2CC8 - chain A; structure by X-ray diffraction, 1.90 A resolution.

== Chain A ==
Protein: VNG1446H
Organism: Halobacterium salinarum
UniProt: Q9HPW4 (Q9HPW4_HALSA); residues 1-68 here correspond to UniProt positions 10-77 (UniProt number = residue number + 9)
Amino-acid sequence (68 residues; each row starts with the number of its first residue):
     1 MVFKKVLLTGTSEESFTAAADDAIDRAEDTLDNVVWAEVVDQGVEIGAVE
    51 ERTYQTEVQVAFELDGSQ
Not modelled in the structure: 1, 66-68
Metal / ion sites: Mg2+ site 1 near Glu14 (its only coordinating residue here); Mg2+ site 2 near Asp41 (its only coordinating residue here)
Ligand contacts: riboflavin (RBF): Phe3, Val35, Trp36, Ala37, Glu38, Gly43, Val44, Glu45, Ala48, Gln55

== In short ==
Bound to chain A: riboflavin.
Chain A is VNG1446H (Halobacterium salinarum); the structure, Complexes of Dodecin with Flavin and Flavin-like
Ligands, was determined by X-ray diffraction, deposited together with 2CC6, 2CC9 and 2CCB.
